5WVZ - chains A and C of the 3 polymer chains in the assembly; structure by X-ray diffraction, 2.30 A resolution.

Chain A:
Name: Chromatin protein Cren7
From: Sulfolobus solfataricus (strain ATCC 35092 / DSM 1617 / JCM 11322 / P2)
UniProtKB: Q97ZE3 (CREN7_SULSO); residue numbers follow UniProt; this construct covers 1-60
Chain sequence (60 residues; numbered 1 to 60; the number before each row is that of its first residue):
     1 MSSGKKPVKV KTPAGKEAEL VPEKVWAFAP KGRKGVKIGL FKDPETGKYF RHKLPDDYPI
Disordered / not traced: 1
Sequence notes: engineered mutation Phe28 (Leu in Q97ZE3)
Curated features (UniProtKB/Swiss-Prot):
  - modified residue: Lys16 (N6-methyllysine)
  - mutagenesis: Lys24 (K24E: Slightly reduces the melting temperature of the protein. Slightly reduces affinity for calf thymus DNA and poly(dA-dT) oligonucleotides. Increases affinity for poly(dG-dC) oligonucleotide ...), Lys31 (K31E: Slightly reduces the melting temperature of the protein. Destabilizes complex with DNA. Slightly reduces affinity for calf thymus DNA and poly(dA-dT) oligonucleotides ...), Phe41 (F41A: Results in a significant protein misfolding, reduced thermostability, reduced ability to mediate DNA compaction and bridging ...), Lys42 (K42E: Slightly reduces the melting temperature of the protein. Slightly reduces affinity for calf thymus DNA and poly(dA-dT) oligonucleotides ...), Lys48 (K48E: Slightly reduces the melting temperature of the protein. Slightly reduces affinity for calf thymus DNA and poly(dA-dT) oligonucleotides ...)

Chain C:
Molecule: 8-nt DNA strand
Sequence (8 nucleotides; row label = number of the first residue in the row):
   101 GCGATCGC

Interface between chain A and chain C:
Residue-residue contacts - 16 pairs, chain A then chain C:
  Lys24(A) with DC106(C), salt bridge to the phosphate
  Trp26(A) with DA104(C), hydrogen bond to the base; DT105(C), sugar contact
  Ala27(A) with DA104(C), sugar contact
  Phe28(A) with DG103(C), stacking on the base; DA104(C), base contact
  Ala29(A) with DG103(C), sugar contact
  Pro30(A) with DC102(C), phosphate contact; DG103(C), sugar contact
  Lys31(A) with DG103(C), hydrogen bond to the phosphate
  Arg33(A) with DG101(C), base contact
  Leu40(A) with DC106(C), sugar contact
  Tyr49(A) with DG107(C), phosphate contact; DC108(C), phosphate contact
  Arg51(A) with DT105(C), hydrogen bond to the base; DC106(C), hydrogen bond to the base
Interface residues without a listed pair, chain A (12 interface residues in all): Gly35

In short:
12 residues of chain A and 8 residues of chain C are in contact, with 4 hydrogen bonds, 1 salt bridge and 1
aromatic stacking contact. Among the polar pairs are Trp26(A)-DA104(C), Arg51(A)-DT105(C) and
Arg51(A)-DC106(C). UniProt lists 5 mutagenesis sites on chain A.
Chain A is Chromatin protein Cren7 (Sulfolobus solfataricus (strain ATCC 35092 / DSM 1617 / JCM 11322 / P2))
and chain C is an 8-nt DNA strand; the structure, The crystal structure of Cren7 mutant L28F in complex with
dsDNA, was determined by X-ray diffraction together with 5WVW, 5WVY and 5WWC from the same study.
